Entry 5GSE (X-ray diffraction, 3.14 A resolution); this record covers chains A and J of the 16 polymer chains in the assembly.

Chain A:
Name: Histone H3.1
From: Homo sapiens
UniProtKB: P68431 (H31_HUMAN); residues 0-135 here correspond to UniProt positions 1-136 (UniProt number = residue number + 1)
Sequence (139 residues; row label = number of the first residue in the row; numbers below 1 keep their minus sign (Gly-3 is residue -3)):
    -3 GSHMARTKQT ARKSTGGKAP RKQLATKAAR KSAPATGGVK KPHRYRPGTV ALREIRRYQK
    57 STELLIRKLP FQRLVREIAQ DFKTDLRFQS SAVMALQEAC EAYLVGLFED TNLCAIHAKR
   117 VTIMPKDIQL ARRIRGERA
Not modelled in the structure: -3 to 38, 135
Construct notes: expression tag (-3 to -1)
UniProt features mapped onto this chain:
  - modified residue: Arg2 (Asymmetric dimethylarginine), Thr3 (Phosphothreonine), Lys4 (Allysine), Gln5 (5-glutamyl dopamine), Thr6 (Phosphothreonine), Arg8 (Citrulline), Lys9 (N6,N6,N6-trimethyllysine), Ser10 (ADP-ribosylserine), Thr11 (Phosphothreonine), Lys14 (N6-(2-hydroxyisobutyryl)lysine), Arg17 (Asymmetric dimethylarginine), Lys18 (N6-(2-hydroxyisobutyryl)lysine), Lys23 (N6-(2-hydroxyisobutyryl)lysine), Arg26 (Citrulline), Lys27 (N6,N6,N6-trimethyllysine), Ser28 (ADP-ribosylserine), Lys36 (N6,N6,N6-trimethyllysine), Lys37 (N6-methyllysine), Tyr41 (Phosphotyrosine), Lys56 (N6,N6,N6-trimethyllysine) and 8 more in UniProt
  - lipidation: Lys18 (N6-decanoyllysine)

Chain J:
Molecule: 250-nt DNA strand
From: synthetic construct
Sequence (250 nucleotides; row label = number of the first residue in the row):
     1 ATCGAGAATC CCGGTGCCGA GGCCGCTCAA TTGGTCGTAG ACAGCTCTAG CACCGCTTAA
    61 ACGCACGTAC GCGCTGTCCC CCGCGTTTTA ACCGCCAAGG GGATTACTCC CTAGTCTCCA
   121 GGCTCGAGCT CAATTGGTCG TAGACAGCTC TAGCACCGCT TAAACGCACG TACGCGCTGT
   181 CCCCCGCGTT TTAACCGCCA AGGGGATTAC TCCCTAGTCT CCAGGCACGT GTCAGATATA
   241 TACATCCGAT
Not modelled in the structure: 116-120
Modified residues: 5CM (5-methyl-2'-deoxy-cytidine-5'-monophosphate) at position 119; 5CM (5-methyl-2'-deoxy-cytidine-5'-monophosphate) at position 222

Chain A / chain J interface:
Residue-residue contacts (27; chain A residue first):
  His39(A) - DT108(J)  sugar contact
  Arg40(A) - DG186(J)  hydrogen bond to the base
  Arg40(A) - DC187(J)  sugar contact
  Tyr41(A) - DT108(J)  hydrogen bond to the phosphate
  Tyr41(A) - DC109(J)  sugar contact
  Tyr41(A) - DG186(J)  phosphate contact
  Tyr41(A) - DC187(J)  hydrogen bond to the phosphate
  Arg42(A) - DG186(J)  sugar contact
  Pro43(A) - DG186(J)  sugar contact
  Gly44(A) - DC185(J)  hydrogen bond to the phosphate
  Gly44(A) - DG186(J)  hydrogen bond to the phosphate
  Thr45(A) - DG186(J)  hydrogen bond to the phosphate
  Val46(A) - DG186(J)  hydrogen bond to the phosphate
  Val46(A) - DC187(J)  phosphate contact
  Ala47(A) - DG186(J)  hydrogen bond to the phosphate
  Arg49(A) - DC109(J)  sugar contact
  Arg49(A) - DC110(J)  salt bridge to the phosphate
  Lys56(A) - DC111(J)  salt bridge to the phosphate
  Arg63(A) - DA194(J)  hydrogen bond to the phosphate
  Arg63(A) - DC195(J)  salt bridge to the phosphate
  Lys64(A) - DC195(J)  hydrogen bond to the phosphate
  Leu65(A) - DC195(J)  hydrogen bond to the phosphate
  Pro66(A) - DA194(J)  phosphate contact
  Arg69(A) - DA194(J)  salt bridge to the phosphate
  Arg83(A) - DG203(J)  hydrogen bond to the sugar
  Arg83(A) - DG204(J)  sugar contact
  Lys115(A) - DG176(J)  salt bridge to the phosphate
Other interface residues (no listed pair), chain J (16 interface residues in all): DC107, DC175, DA193, DG202

Summary:
18 residues of chain A face 16 of chain J across their interface, with 12 hydrogen bonds and 5 salt bridges.
Among the polar pairs are Arg40(A)-DG186(J), Arg83(A)-DG203(J) and Tyr41(A)-DT108(J).
Chain A is Histone H3.1 (Homo sapiens) and chain J is a 250-nt DNA strand (synthetic construct); the
structure, Crystal structure of unusual nucleosome, was determined by X-ray diffraction.
